5S55 - chains A and F of the 6 polymer chains in the assembly; structure by X-ray diffraction, 2.30 A resolution.

Chain A:
Molecule: Tubulin alpha-1B chain
Organism: Bos taurus
UniProtKB: P81947 (TBA1B_BOVIN); residue numbers follow UniProt; this construct covers 1-451
Chain sequence (451 residues; each row starts with the number of its first residue):
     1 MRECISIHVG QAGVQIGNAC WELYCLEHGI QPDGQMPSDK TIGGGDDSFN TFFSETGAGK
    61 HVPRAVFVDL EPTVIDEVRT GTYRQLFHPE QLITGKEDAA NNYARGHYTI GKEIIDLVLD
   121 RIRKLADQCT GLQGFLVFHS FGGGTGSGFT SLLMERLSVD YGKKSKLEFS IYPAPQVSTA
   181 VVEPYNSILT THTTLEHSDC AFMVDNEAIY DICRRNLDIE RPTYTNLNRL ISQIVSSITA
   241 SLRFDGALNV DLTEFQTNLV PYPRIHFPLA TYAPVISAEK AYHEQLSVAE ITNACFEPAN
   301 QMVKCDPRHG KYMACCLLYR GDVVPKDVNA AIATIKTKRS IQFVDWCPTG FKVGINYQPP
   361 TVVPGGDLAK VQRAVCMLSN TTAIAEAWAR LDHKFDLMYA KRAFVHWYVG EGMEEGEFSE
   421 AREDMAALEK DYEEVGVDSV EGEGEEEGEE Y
Unresolved in the structure: 439-451
Metal / ion sites: Ca2+: D39, T41, G44, E55
Ligand contacts: GTP (guanosine-5'-triphosphate): G10, Q11, A12, Q15, I16, D69, D98, A99, A100, N101, S140, G142, G143, G144, T145, G146, I171, P173, V177, S178, E183, N206, Y224, L227, N228, I231

Chain F:
Molecule: Tubulin-Tyrosine Ligase
Organism: Gallus gallus
UniProtKB: E1BQ43 (E1BQ43_CHICK); residue numbers follow UniProt; this construct covers 1-378
Chain sequence (384 residues; each row starts with the number of its first residue):
     1 MYTFVVRDEN SSVYAEVSRL LLATGQWKRL RKDNPRFNLM LGERNRLPFG RLGHEPGLVQ
    61 LVNYYRGADK LCRKASLVKL IKTSPELSES CTWFPESYVI YPTNLKTPVA PAQNGIRHLI
   121 NNTRTDEREV FLAAYNRRRE GREGNVWIAK SSAGAKGEGI LISSEASELL DFIDEQGQVH
   181 VIQKYLEKPL LLEPGHRKFD IRSWVLVDHL YNIYLYREGV LRTSSEPYNS ANFQDKTCHL
   241 TNHCIQKEYS KNYGRYEEGN EMFFEEFNQY LMDALNTTLE NSILLQIKHI IRSCLMCIEP
   301 AISTKHLHYQ SFQLFGFDFM VDEELKVWLI EVNGAPACAQ KLYAELCQGI VDVAISSVFP
   361 LADTGQKTSQ PTSIFIKLHH HHHH
Unresolved in the structure: 106-124, 153-158, 363-370, 383-384
Sequence notes: expression tag (379-384)
Metal / ion sites: Mg2+: E331 (together with AMP-PCP)
Ligand contacts: AMP-PCP (ACP; phosphomethylphosphonic acid adenylate ester): K74, I148, K150, Q183, K184, Y185, L186, K198, D200, R202, R222, H239, L240, T241, N242, D318, M320, I330, E331, N333

Chain A / chain F interface:
Pairs across the interface - 21 pairs, chain A then chain F:
  Q176(A) with P56(F)
  E207(A) with H54(F), salt bridge
  E297(A) with H306(F)
  P298(A) with L307(F), hydrophobic
  K304(A) with H54(F)
  D306(A) with R66(F)
  R308(A) with P300(F), hydrogen bond (side chain-backbone); A301(F), hydrogen bond (side chain-backbone); I302(F); S303(F), hydrogen bond (side chain-backbone)
  H309(A) with R66(F), hydrogen bond (side chain-backbone); G67(F); A301(F)
  K338(A) with P300(F)
  S340(A) with A301(F)
  E386(A) with G50(F); R66(F), salt bridge
  R390(A) with G50(F); H54(F)
  H393(A) with R51(F)
  E433(A) with R46(F), salt bridge
Other interface residues (no listed pair), chain A (15 interface residues in all): C305
Other interface residues (no listed pair), chain F (14 interface residues in all): H308

Overview:
The interface between chain A and chain F involves 15 residues on one side and 14 on the other, with 4
hydrogen bonds and 3 salt bridges. Among the polar pairs are E207(A)-H54(F), E386(A)-R66(F) and
E433(A)-R46(F). Ligands of chain A: GTP.
Chain A is Tubulin alpha-1B chain (Bos taurus) and chain F is Tubulin-Tyrosine Ligase (Gallus gallus); the
structure, Tubulin-Z106307058-complex, was determined by X-ray diffraction, deposited together with 5S4L,
5S4M, 5S4N, 5S4O, 5S4P, 5S4Q and 52 further entries.
